PDB entry 5M7P | X-ray diffraction, 2.36 A resolution | chains A and B

== Chain A (and B) ==
Molecule: Nitrogen assimilation regulatory protein
Source organism: Brucella abortus str. 2308 A
Notes: chain B of this document is another copy of the same molecule, construct and numbering; everything in this record applies to it too
UniProtKB: C4IRH0 (C4IRH0_BRUAO); numbering as in UniProt (aligned over 1-453)
Amino-acid sequence (454 residues; numbered 0 to 453; the number before each row is that of its first residue; numbering starts at 0):
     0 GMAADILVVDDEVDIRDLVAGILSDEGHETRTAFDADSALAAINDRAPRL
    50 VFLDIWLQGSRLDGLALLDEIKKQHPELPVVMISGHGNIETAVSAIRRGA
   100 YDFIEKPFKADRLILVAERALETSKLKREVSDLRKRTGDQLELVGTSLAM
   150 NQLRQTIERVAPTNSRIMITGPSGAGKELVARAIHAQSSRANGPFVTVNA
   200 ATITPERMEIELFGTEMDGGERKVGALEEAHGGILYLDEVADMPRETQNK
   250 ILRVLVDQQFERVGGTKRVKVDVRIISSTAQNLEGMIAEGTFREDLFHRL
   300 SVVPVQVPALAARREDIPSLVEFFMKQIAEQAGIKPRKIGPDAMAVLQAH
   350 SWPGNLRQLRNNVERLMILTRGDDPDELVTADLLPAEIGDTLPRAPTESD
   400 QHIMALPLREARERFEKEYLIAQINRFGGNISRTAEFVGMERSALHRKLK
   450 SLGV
Not modelled in the structure: 0, 134-141, 218-221 (chain B: 0, 57-61, 217-219, 388-395)
Construct notes: expression tag (0)
Bound ions: Mg2+: Asp9, Asp10, Asp53
Ligand contacts: ADP (adenosine-5'-diphosphate): Leu142, Val143, Met149, Pro171, Ser172, Gly173, Ala174, Gly175, Lys176, Glu177, Leu178, Tyr235, Arg312, Leu319, Phe322, Phe323, Leu355, Arg356, Arg359
From the paper describing this entry:
  - binding site for ADP: Lys176, Arg356
  - contacts within the chain: Glu238-Thr278

== Interface between chain A and chain B ==
Contacting residue pairs (196):
  Asp4(A) with His230(B)
  Glu28(A) with His230(B), salt bridge
  Asn43(A) with Glu215(B); Arg221(B), hydrogen bond; Arg261(B), hydrogen bond (backbone-side chain); Lys266(B)
  Asp44(A) with Arg261(B); Lys266(B), salt bridge; Val268(B)
  Arg45(A) with Glu227(B); His230(B), hydrogen bond; Arg261(B); Lys269(B), hydrogen bond (side chain-backbone)
  Ala46(A) with Glu227(B), hydrogen bond (backbone-side chain)
  Arg48(A) with Asn191(B); Gly192(B)
  Lys72(A) with Glu220(B), hydrogen bond (backbone-backbone)
  Gln73(A) with Glu220(B); Arg221(B), hydrogen bond (backbone-backbone)
  His74(A) with Arg221(B); Val223(B)
  Ile88(A) with Lys108(B); Asp110(B)
  Val92(A) with Asp110(B)
  Ile95(A) with Leu114(B), hydrophobic; Arg118(B)
  Tyr100(A) with Tyr100(B), hydrogen bond; Arg118(B), hydrogen bond (backbone-side chain); Glu121(B)
  Asp101(A) with Arg111(B), salt bridge; Leu114(B)
  Phe102(A) with Arg111(B), hydrogen bond (backbone-side chain); Leu114(B), hydrophobic
  Lys108(A) with Ile88(B)
  Asp110(A) with Val92(B)
  Arg111(A) with Asp101(B), salt bridge; Phe102(B), hydrogen bond (side chain-backbone)
  Leu114(A) with Tyr100(B); Asp101(B); Phe102(B), hydrophobic
  Arg118(A) with Tyr100(B), hydrogen bond; Asp101(B), salt bridge; Arg118(B)
  Glu121(A) with Tyr100(B); Thr122(B); Lys126(B), salt bridge
  Thr122(A) with Glu121(B); Thr122(B), hydrogen bond; Leu125(B)
  Lys124(A) with Ala190(B); Asn191(B)
  Leu125(A) with Thr122(B); Leu125(B), hydrophobic; Lys126(B)
  Lys126(A) with Glu121(B), salt bridge; Leu125(B)
  Arg127(A) with Pro193(B)
  Glu128(A) with Val129(B); Arg133(B), salt bridge
  Val129(A) with Leu125(B); Val129(B), hydrophobic; Leu132(B)
  Leu132(A) with Leu132(B), hydrophobic; Asp138(B)
  Arg133(A) with Leu132(B)
  Ser172(A) with Arg370(B)
  Arg181(A) with Asp131(B), salt bridge; Arg135(B)
  Asn191(A) with Met1(B); Arg48(B), hydrogen bond (backbone-side chain); Lys124(B); Arg127(B)
  Gly192(A) with Arg48(B); Arg127(B)
  Pro193(A) with Arg48(B); Arg127(B)
  Phe194(A) with Asp131(B)
  Asn198(A) with Ala328(B), hydrogen bond (side chain-backbone); Glu329(B), hydrogen bond (side chain-backbone); Gly332(B)
  Ala200(A) with Gly332(B); Lys334(B)
  Thr201(A) with Ala328(B); Gly332(B); Ile333(B)
  Met216(A) with Gln73(B)
  Lys222(A) with Gln73(B)
  Glu227(A) with Arg45(B); Ala46(B), hydrogen bond (side chain-backbone)
  His230(A) with Asp4(B); Glu28(B), salt bridge; Arg45(B), hydrogen bond
  Arg261(A) with Asn43(B), hydrogen bond (side chain-backbone); Asp44(B), hydrogen bond (side chain-backbone); Arg45(B)
  Lys266(A) with Asp44(B), salt bridge
  Val268(A) with Asp44(B)
  Lys269(A) with Arg45(B), hydrogen bond (backbone-side chain)
  Ala328(A) with Thr201(B)
  Glu329(A) with Asn198(B)
  Gln330(A) with Arg356(B)
  Ala331(A) with Arg356(B)
  Gly332(A) with Asn198(B); Ala200(B); Thr201(B)
  Ile333(A) with Thr201(B)
  Lys334(A) with Ala200(B); Thr201(B)
  Gly339(A) with Ser398(B)
  Pro340(A) with Ser398(B)
  Asp341(A) with Ser398(B), hydrogen bond; His401(B); Ala404(B)
  Ala344(A) with Met403(B)
  Val345(A) with His401(B); Met403(B), hydrophobic
  Ala348(A) with Met403(B), hydrophobic
  Arg356(A) with Ala331(B); Glu363(B); Ile367(B); Arg370(B)
  Gln357(A) with Ile367(B)
  Asn360(A) with Asn360(B), hydrogen bond (side chain-backbone); Glu363(B), hydrogen bond; Arg364(B); Ile367(B)
  Glu363(A) with Arg359(B), salt bridge; Asn360(B), hydrogen bond
  Arg364(A) with Asn360(B); Pro384(B); Glu386(B), salt bridge
  Ile367(A) with Arg356(B); Gln357(B); Asn360(B)
  Arg370(A) with Ser172(B); Arg356(B)
  Thr379(A) with Ser398(B)
  Ala380(A) with His401(B)
  Asp381(A) with Thr396(B), hydrogen bond (side chain-backbone)
  Pro384(A) with Arg364(B)
  Glu386(A) with Arg364(B), salt bridge; Leu368(B)
  Pro392(A) with His401(B); Ile402(B); Met403(B)
  Arg393(A) with Ile402(B)
  Ala394(A) with Ile402(B); Arg413(B); Glu417(B)
  Pro395(A) with Phe414(B), hydrophobic; Glu417(B); Tyr418(B), hydrophobic
  Thr396(A) with Ala421(B)
  Glu397(A) with Ala421(B)
  Ile402(A) with Phe414(B), hydrophobic; Tyr418(B)
  Met403(A) with Ala421(B), hydrophobic; Gln422(B), hydrogen bond (backbone-side chain); Arg425(B), hydrogen bond (backbone-side chain); Phe436(B)
  Ala404(A) with Phe436(B)
  Leu405(A) with Tyr418(B), hydrogen bond (backbone-side chain); Gln422(B); Phe436(B)
  Pro406(A) with Tyr418(B); Phe436(B); Val437(B)
  Leu407(A) with Glu415(B); Tyr418(B), hydrogen bond (backbone-side chain); Val437(B), hydrogen bond (backbone-backbone); Met439(B), hydrophobic
  Ala410(A) with Phe414(B); Tyr418(B), hydrophobic
  Arg411(A) with Arg411(B); Phe414(B); Glu415(B), salt bridge
  Phe414(A) with Ile402(B), hydrophobic; Ala410(B); Arg411(B); Phe414(B), hydrophobic
  Glu415(A) with Arg411(B), salt bridge
  Tyr418(A) with Ile402(B); Leu405(B), hydrogen bond (side chain-backbone); Pro406(B); Leu407(B), hydrogen bond (side chain-backbone); Ala410(B), hydrophobic
  Ala421(A) with Met403(B), hydrophobic
  Gln422(A) with Met403(B), hydrogen bond (side chain-backbone)
  Arg425(A) with Met403(B), hydrogen bond (side chain-backbone)
  Phe436(A) with Met403(B); Ala404(B); Leu405(B); Pro406(B)
  Val437(A) with Pro406(B); Leu407(B), hydrogen bond (backbone-backbone)
  Lys447(A) with Leu407(B)
Also at the interface, not in a pair above, chain A (111 interface residues in all): Met1, Ala2, Ile42, Ala99, Gly173, Glu177, Thr196, Gly231, Asp237, Arg267, Gly353, Leu368, Leu377, Gly438, Met439
Also at the interface, not in a pair above, chain B (100 interface residues in all): Ile42, His74, Ile95, Glu128, Thr136, Gly173, Glu177, Gly231, Val270, Gln330, Gly353, Lys447

== In short ==
111 residues of chain A face 100 of chain B across their interface, with 36 hydrogen bonds and 16 salt
bridges. Among the polar pairs are Glu28(A)-His230(B), Asp44(A)-Lys266(B) and Asp101(A)-Arg111(B). Ligands of
chain A: ADP. From the paper: a binding site for ADP at Lys176(A) and Arg356(A); contacts within the chain
involving Glu238(A) and Thr278(A).
Both chains are Nitrogen assimilation regulatory protein (Brucella abortus str. 2308 A). Entry 5M7P (Crystal
structure of NtrX from Brucella abortus in complex with ADP processed with the CrystalDirect automated ...)
was determined by X-ray diffraction, deposited together with 5M7N and 5M7O.
